Entry 5YUZ (X-ray diffraction, 1.83 A resolution); this record covers chains F and H of the 3 polymer chains in the assembly.

# Chain F
Protein: DNA polymerase IV
Source organism: Escherichia coli K-12
Notes: EC 2.7.7.7
UniProt: Q47155 (DPO4_ECOLI); residue numbers follow UniProt; this construct covers 2-351
Sequence (352 residues; row label = number of the first residue in the row; numbering starts at 0):
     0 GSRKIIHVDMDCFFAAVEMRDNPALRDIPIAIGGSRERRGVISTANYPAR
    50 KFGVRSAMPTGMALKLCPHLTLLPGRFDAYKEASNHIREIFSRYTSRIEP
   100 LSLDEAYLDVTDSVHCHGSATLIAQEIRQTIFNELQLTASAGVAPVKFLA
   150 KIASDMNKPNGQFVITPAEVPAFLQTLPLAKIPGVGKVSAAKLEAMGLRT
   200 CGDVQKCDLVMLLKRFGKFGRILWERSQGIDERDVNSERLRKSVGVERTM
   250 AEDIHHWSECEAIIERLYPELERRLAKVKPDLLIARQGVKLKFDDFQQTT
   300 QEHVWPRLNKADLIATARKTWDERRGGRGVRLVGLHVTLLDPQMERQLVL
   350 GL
Not modelled in the structure: 342-351
Construct notes: expression tag (0-1)
Ion coordination: Mg2+ site 1: Asp8, Met9, Asp103 (together with diphosphate) (shared with DT874(H) of chain H); Mg2+ site 2: Asp8, Asp103, Glu104 (shared with DC873(H), DT874(H) of chain H)
Ligand contacts: diphosphate (DPO): Asp8, Met9, Asp10, Cys11, Phe12, Thr43, Tyr46, Arg49, Asp103, Lys157
Curated features (UniProtKB/Swiss-Prot):
  - active site: Glu104
  - binding site (Mg(2+)): Asp8, Asp103
  - site: Phe13 (Substrate discrimination)
  - natural variant: Glu36 to Arg38 (sequence variant, change not given here; In strain: ECOR 45B1), Gln124 (Q124K: In strain: ECOR 35D), Asn132 (N132S: In strain: ECOR 34B1 and ECOR 37UG), Gln135 (Q135H: In strain: ECOR 70B1), Pro170 (P170S: In strain: ECOR 37UG), Ala171 (A171T: In strain: ECOR 45B1, ECOR 46D and 2 more), Leu176 (L176F: In strain: ECOR 37UG), Gly201 (G201S: In strain: ECOR 59B2), Met210 (M210I: In strain: ECOR 37UG, ECOR 45B1 and 4 more; M210T: In strain: ECOR 35D, ECOR 46D and 6 more), Arg225 (R225C: In strain: ECOR 59B2 and ECOR 60B2), Ala310 (A310S: In strain: ECOR 57B2, ECOR 59B2 and 2 more), Asp321 (D321N: In strain: ECOR 35D)
  - mutagenesis: Asp8 (D8A/H: Loss of function), Arg49 (R49A/F: Loss of function), Asp103 (D103A/N: Loss of function), Glu104 (E104A: Loss of function)
From the paper describing this entry:
  - mutagenesis - R49A: abolished catalytic activity

# Chain H
Molecule: DTN2
Sequence (19 nucleotides; numbered 856 to 874; the number before each row is that of its first residue):
   856 TCTAGGGTCCTAGGACCCT
Not modelled in the structure: 856-859
Ion coordination: Mg2+ site 1: DC873, DT874 (shared with Asp8(F), Asp103(F), Glu104(F) of chain F); Mg2+ site 2: DT874 (together with diphosphate) (shared with Asp8(F), Met9(F), Asp103(F) of chain F)

# Chain F / chain H interface
Contacting residue pairs - 36 pairs, chain F then chain H:
  Asp8(F) with DT874(H), phosphate contact
  Phe12(F) with DT874(H), hydrogen bond to the phosphate
  Phe13(F) with DT874(H), hydrogen bond to the phosphate
  Ser42(F) with DT874(H), hydrogen bond to the base
  Thr43(F) with DT874(H), phosphate contact
  Ser55(F) with DT874(H), base contact
  Ser101(F) with DC873(H), sugar contact
  Asp103(F) with DC873(H), phosphate contact; DT874(H), phosphate contact
  Glu104(F) with DC873(H), phosphate contact
  Lys150(F) with DC873(H), salt bridge to the phosphate
  Ile181(F) with DC872(H), phosphate contact
  Pro182(F) with DC872(H), phosphate contact
  Gly183(F) with DC871(H), sugar contact; DC872(H), hydrogen bond to the phosphate
  Val184(F) with DC872(H), phosphate contact
  Gly185(F) with DC871(H), hydrogen bond to the phosphate; DC872(H), phosphate contact
  Lys186(F) with DC871(H), hydrogen bond to the phosphate
  Val187(F) with DA870(H), phosphate contact; DC871(H), hydrogen bond to the phosphate
  Ser188(F) with DA870(H), phosphate contact; DC871(H), hydrogen bond to the phosphate
  Arg285(F) with DC865(H), sugar contact; DT866(H), salt bridge to the phosphate
  Thr298(F) with DG868(H), hydrogen bond to the phosphate
  Thr299(F) with DA867(H), phosphate contact; DG868(H), hydrogen bond to the phosphate
  Gln300(F) with DA867(H), phosphate contact
  Glu301(F) with DT866(H), sugar contact; DA867(H), hydrogen bond to the phosphate
  His302(F) with DT866(H), phosphate contact
  Val303(F) with DC865(H), phosphate contact; DT866(H), hydrogen bond to the phosphate
  Arg323(F) with DA867(H), salt bridge to the phosphate; DG868(H), salt bridge to the phosphate
Interface residues without a listed pair, chain F (29 interface residues in all): Cys11, Ala56, Gln297
Interface residues without a listed pair, chain H (10 interface residues in all): DG869

# Overview
The interface between chain F and chain H involves 29 residues on one side and 10 on the other; the contacts
include 12 hydrogen bonds and 4 salt bridges. Polar contacts include Ser42(F)-DT874(H), Phe12(F)-DT874(H) and
Phe13(F)-DT874(H). Bound to chain F: diphosphate. The paper reports that R49A of chain F abolishes catalytic
activity.
Here chain F is DNA polymerase IV (Escherichia coli K-12) and chain H is DTN2. Entry 5YUZ (DNA polymerase IV -
DNA ternary complex 11) was determined by X-ray diffraction (same publication as 5YUR, 5YUS, 5YUT, 5YUU, 5YUV,
5YUW and 10 further entries).
